PDB entry 8JB0 | electron microscopy, 4.20 A resolution (low resolution: residue-level contacts below are approximate; hydrogen-bond / salt-bridge calls are withheld) | chains A and P of the 24 polymer chains in the assembly

== Chain A (and P) ==
Molecule: Bacterioferritin
Organism: Streptomyces coelicolor
Notes: EC 1.16.3.1; chain P of this document is another copy of the same molecule, construct and numbering; everything in this record applies to it too
Reference sequence: Q9S2N0 (BFR_STRCO); residue numbers follow UniProt; this construct covers 1-167
Sequence (167 residues; row label = number of the first residue in the row):
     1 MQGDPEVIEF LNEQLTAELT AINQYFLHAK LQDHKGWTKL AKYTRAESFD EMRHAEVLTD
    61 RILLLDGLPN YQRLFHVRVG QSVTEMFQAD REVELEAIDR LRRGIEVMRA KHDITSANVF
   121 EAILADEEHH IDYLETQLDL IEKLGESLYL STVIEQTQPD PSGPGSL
Disordered / not traced: 163-167 (chain P: 162-167)
Ion coordination: Fe2+: Glu18, Glu51, Glu127
Curated features (UniProtKB/Swiss-Prot):
  - binding site (Fe cation): Glu18, Glu51, His54, Glu94, Glu127, His130
  - binding site (heme b): Met52
From the paper describing this entry:
  - mutagenesis - K42A: decreased binding to Fe ion

== Interface between chain A and chain P ==
Pairs across the interface - 8 pairs, chain A then chain P:
  Met1(A) - Ile98(P)
  Met1(A) - Glu128(P)
  Leu64(A) - Glu128(P)
  Leu64(A) - Asp132(P)
  Arg109(A) - Arg109(P)
  His112(A) - Glu106(P)
  Ile114(A) - Ile105(P)
  Ile114(A) - Glu121(P)
Other interface residues (no listed pair), chain A (7 interface residues in all): Arg61, Thr115
Other interface residues (no listed pair), chain P (11 interface residues in all): Leu95, Arg102, Leu124, Ala125

== Summary ==
7 residues of chain A and 11 residues of chain P are in contact. Glu18(A), Glu51(A) and Glu127(A) form the
Fe2+ site. UniProt lists 6 Fe cation-binding residues and heme b-binding residue Met52(A) on chain A. From the
paper: K42A of chain A reduces binding to Fe ion.
Chain A and chain P are both Bacterioferritin (Streptomyces coelicolor); the structure, Cryo-EM structure of
Holo form of ScBfr in C1 symmetry, was determined by electron microscopy together with 8JAX, 7Y6F, 7Y6G, 7Y6P
and 5XX9 from the same study.
